5VS1 - chains T and A of the 4 polymer chains in the assembly; structure by X-ray diffraction, 2.50 A resolution.

Chain T:
Molecule: 16-nt DNA strand
Sequence (16 nucleotides; each row starts with the number of its first residue):
     1 CCGACAGGCG CATCAG
Modified / non-standard residues: 8OG (8-oxo-2'-deoxy-guanosine-5'-monophosphate) at position 7

Chain A:
Molecule: DNA polymerase beta
From: Homo sapiens
Notes: EC 2.7.7.7, 4.2.99.-
UniProt: P06746 (DPOLB_HUMAN); residues 1-335 here = UniProt positions 1-335
Chain sequence (341 residues; row label = number of the first residue in the row):
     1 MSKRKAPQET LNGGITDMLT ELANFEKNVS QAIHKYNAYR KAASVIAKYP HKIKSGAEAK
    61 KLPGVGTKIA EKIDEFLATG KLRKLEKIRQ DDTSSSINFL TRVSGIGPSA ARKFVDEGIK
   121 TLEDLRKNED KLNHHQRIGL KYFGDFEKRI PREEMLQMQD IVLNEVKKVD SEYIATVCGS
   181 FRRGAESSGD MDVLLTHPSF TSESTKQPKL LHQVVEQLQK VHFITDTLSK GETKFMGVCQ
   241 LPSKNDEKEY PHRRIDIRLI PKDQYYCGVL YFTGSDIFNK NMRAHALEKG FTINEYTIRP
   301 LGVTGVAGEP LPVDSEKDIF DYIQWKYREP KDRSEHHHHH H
Unresolved in the structure: 1-9, 336-341
Sequence notes: expression tag (336-341)
Ion coordination: Ca2+ site 1: Lys60, Leu62, Val65 (shared with 1 residue of chain D); Ca2+ site 2: Thr101, Val103, Ile106 (shared with 1 residue of chain P); Ca2+ site 3: Asp190, Asp192, Asp256 (together with dTTP) (shared with 1 residue of chain P); Ca2+ site 4: Asp190, Asp192 (together with dTTP); Ca2+ site 5 near Glu249 (its only coordinating residue here)
Ligand contacts: dTTP (TTP): Arg149, Gly179, Ser180, Arg183, Ser188, Gly189, Asp190, Asp192, Tyr271, Phe272, Thr273, Gly274, Ser275, Asp276, Asn279
Curated features (UniProtKB/Swiss-Prot):
  - region: Arg183 to Asp192 (DNA-binding)
  - active site: Lys72 (Nucleophile)
  - binding site (K(+)): Lys60, Leu62, Val65, Thr101, Val103, Ile106
  - binding site (Na(+)): Lys60, Leu62, Val65, Thr101, Val103, Ile106
  - binding site (dATP): Arg149, Ser180, Arg183, Gly189, Asp190
  - binding site (dCTP): Arg149, Ser180, Arg183, Gly189, Asp190
  - binding site (dGTP): Arg149, Ser180, Arg183, Gly189, Asp190, Asp192
  - binding site (dTTP): Arg149, Ser180, Arg183, Gly189, Asp190
  - binding site (Mg(2+)): Asp190, Asp192, Asp256
  - modified residue: Lys72 (N6-acetyllysine), Arg83 (Omega-N-methylarginine), Arg152 (Omega-N-methylarginine)
  - cross-link (Glycyl lysine isopeptide (Lys-Gly)): Lys41 (interchain with G-Cter in ubiquitin), Lys61 (interchain with G-Cter in ubiquitin), Lys81 (interchain with G-Cter in ubiquitin)
  - natural variant: Leu22 (L22P: Found in a gastric cancer sample; uncertain significance), Tyr39 (Y39C: Found in a gastric cancer sample; uncertain significance), Gly118 (G118V: Decreased DNA-directed DNA polymerase activity), Arg137 (R137Q: Decreased function in base-excision repair), Arg149 (R149I: Decreased DNA-directed DNA polymerase activity), Asp160 (D160N: Found in a gastric cancer sample; uncertain significance), Cys239 (C239R: Found in a gastric cancer sample; uncertain significance), Lys289 (K289M: Found in a colon cancer sample; uncertain significance), Asn294 (N294D: Found in a gastric cancer sample; uncertain significance), Glu295 (E295K: Found in a gastric cancer sample; uncertain significance)
  - mutagenesis: Phe25 (F25W: No effect on 5'-dRP lyase activity. Decreased ssDNA binding), His34 (H34G: Decreased 5'-dRP lyase activity. Decreased ssDNA binding), Lys35 (K35A: Decreased 5'-dRP lyase activity. Decreased ssDNA binding. Loss of 5'-dRP lyase activity; when associated with A-68 and A-72. Decreased ssDNA binding; when associated with A-68 and A-72 ...), Tyr39 (Y39F: No effect on 5'-dRP lyase activity; Y39Q: Abolishes DNA polymerase and 5'-dRP lyase activity), Lys41 (K41R: Abolishes ubiquitination; when associated with R-61 and R-81), Lys60 (K60A: Decreased 5'-dRP lyase activity. Decreased ssDNA binding), Lys61 (K61R: Abolishes ubiquitination; when associated with R-41 and R-81), Lys68 (K68A: No effect on 5'-dRP lyase activity. Decreased ssDNA binding. Loss of 5'-dRP lyase activity; when associated with A-35 and A-72. Decreased ssDNA binding; when associated with A-35 and A-72 ...), Glu71 (E71Q: No effect on 5'-dRP lyase activity. No effect on structure shown by circular dichroism. No effect on ssDNA binding), Lys72 (K72A: Severely reduced 5'-dRP lyase activity. Does not affect ssDNA binding. Loss of 5'-dRP lyase activity; when associated with A-35 and A-68. Decreased ssDNA binding ...), Glu75 (E75A: Slightly decreased 5'-dRP lyase activity. Decreased ssDNA binding. No effect on structure shown by circular dichroism), Lys81 (K81R: Abolishes ubiquitination; when associated with R-41 and R-61), 5 further mutagenesis entries in UniProt

Chain T / chain A interface:
Pairs across the interface - 25 pairs, chain T then chain A:
  DC5(T) - His34(A)  stacking on the base
  DC5(T) - Leu287(A)  phosphate contact
  DA6(T) - Tyr271(A)  base contact
  DA6(T) - Lys280(A)  salt bridge to the phosphate
  DA6(T) - Arg283(A)  hydrogen bond to the base
  DA6(T) - Ala284(A)  sugar contact
  8OG_7(T) - Arg283(A)  hydrogen bond to the sugar
  8OG_7(T) - Leu287(A)  phosphate contact
  8OG_7(T) - Thr292(A)  hydrogen bond to the phosphate
  8OG_7(T) - Ile293(A)  sugar contact
  8OG_7(T) - Asn294(A)  phosphate contact
  DG8(T) - Asn294(A)  hydrogen bond to the phosphate
  DG8(T) - Glu295(A)  sugar contact
  DC9(T) - Thr233(A)  hydrogen bond to the phosphate
  DC9(T) - Lys234(A)  phosphate contact
  DC9(T) - Arg258(A)  sugar contact
  DC9(T) - Tyr296(A)  hydrogen bond to the phosphate
  DG10(T) - Ser229(A)  phosphate contact
  DG10(T) - Lys230(A)  hydrogen bond to the phosphate
  DG10(T) - Gly231(A)  phosphate contact
  DG10(T) - Glu232(A)  hydrogen bond to the phosphate
  DG10(T) - Thr233(A)  hydrogen bond to the phosphate
  DG10(T) - Lys234(A)  hydrogen bond to the phosphate
  DC11(T) - Ser229(A)  sugar contact
  DC11(T) - Lys230(A)  hydrogen bond to the phosphate
Other interface residues (no listed pair), chain T (8 interface residues in all): DA12
Other interface residues (no listed pair), chain A (20 interface residues in all): Asn133, Arg299

Summary:
8 residues of chain T and 20 residues of chain A are in contact; the contacts include 11 hydrogen bonds, 1
salt bridge and 1 aromatic stacking contact. Polar pairs include DA6(T)-Arg283(A), 8OG_7(T)-Arg283(A) and
8OG_7(T)-Thr292(A). Chain A binds dTTP.
Chain T is a 16-nt DNA strand and chain A is DNA polymerase beta (Homo sapiens); the structure, Human DNA
polymerase beta pre-catalytic 8-oxoG:dA extension complex with dTTP bound in non-planar conformation, was
determined by X-ray diffraction, deposited together with 5VRW, 5VRX, 5VRY, 5VRZ, 5VS0, 5VS2, 5VS3 and 5VS4.
